PDB entry 5IWA | X-ray diffraction, 3.50 A resolution | chains K and A of the 21 polymer chains in the assembly

[Chain K]
Molecule: 30S ribosomal protein S11
From: Thermus thermophilus HB8
Reference sequence: P80376 (RS11_THET8); residues 11-125 here = UniProt positions 11-125
Chain sequence (115 residues; each row starts with the number of its first residue):
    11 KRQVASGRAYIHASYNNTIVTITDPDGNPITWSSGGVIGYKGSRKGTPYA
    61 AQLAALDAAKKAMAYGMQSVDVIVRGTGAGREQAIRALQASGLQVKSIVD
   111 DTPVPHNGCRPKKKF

[Chain A]
Molecule: 16S ribosomal RNA
From: Thermus thermophilus HB8
Sequence (1509 nucleotides; numbered 1 to 1532 plus 19 insertion-coded residues; 42 numbers in that range are skipped by the numbering (no residue carries them; nothing is unmodelled there); the number before each row is that of its first residue; a row labelled like 190A-190L holds insertion residues (190A, then the next letters in order)):
     1 AAAUUGGAGAGUUUGAUCCUGGCUCAGGGUGAACGCUGGCGGCGUGCCUA
    51 AGACAUGCAAGUCGUGCGGG
    73 CCGCGGGGUUUUA
    89 CUCCG
    95 UGGUC
   101 AGCGGCGGACGGGUGAGUAACGCGUGGGU
  129A G
   130 ACCUACCCGGAAGAGGGGGACAACCCGGGGAAACUCGGGCUAAUCCCCCA
   180 UGUGGACCCGC
190A-190L CCCUUGGGGUGU
   191 GUCCAAAGGGCUUU
   216 GCCCGCUUCCGGAUGGGCCCGCGUCCCAUCAGCUAGUUGGUGGGGUAAUG
   266 GCCCACCAAGGCGACGACGGGUAGCCGGUCUGAGAGGAUGGCCGGCCACA
   316 GGGGCACUGAGACACGGGCCCCACUCCUACGGGAGGCAGCAGUUAGGAAU
   366 CUUCCGCAAUGGGCGCAAGCCUGACGGAGCGACGCCGCUUGGAGGAAGAA
   416 GCCCUUCGGGGUGUAAACUCCUGAA
   442 CCCGGGACGAAACCCCCGACGA
   474 GGGGACUGACGGUACCGGG
   494 GUAAUAGCGCCGGCCAACUCCGUGCCAGCAGCCGCGGUAAUACGGAGGGC
   544 GCGAGCGUUACCCGGAUUCACUGGGCGUAAAGGGCGUGUAGGCGGCCUGG
   594 GGCGUCCCAUGUGAAAGACCACGGCUCAACCGUGGGGGAGCGUGGGAUAC
   644 GCUCAGGCUAGACGGUGGGAGAGGGUGGUGGAAUUCCCGGAGUAGCGGUG
   694 AAAUGCGCAGAUACCGGGAGGAACGCCGAUGGCGAAGGCAGCCACCUGGU
   744 CCACCCGUGACGCUGAGGCGCGAAAGCGUGGGGAGCAAACCGGAUUAGAU
   794 ACCCGGGUAGUCCACGCCCUAAACGAUGCGCGCUAGGUCUCUGGGUCU
   848 CCUGGGGGCCGAAGCUAACGCGUUAAGCGCGCCGCCUGGGGAGUACGGCC
   898 GCAAGGCUGAAACUCAAAGGAAUUGACGGGGGCCCGCACAAGCGGUGGAG
   948 CAUGUGGUUUAAUUCGAAGCAACGCGAAGAACCUUACCAGGCCUUGACAU
   998 GCUAGG
 1003A G
  1004 AACCCGGGUGAAAGCCUGGGGUGCCCC
1030A-1030D GCGA
  1031 GGGGAGCCCUAGCACAGGUGCUGCAUGGCCGUCGUCAGCUCGUGCCGUGA
  1081 GGUGUUGGGUUAAGUCCCGCAACGAGCGCAACCCCCGCCGUUAGUUGCCA
  1131 GCGGUUCGGCCGGGCACUCUAACGGGACUGCCCGCGAAA
  1171 GCGGGAGGAAGGAGGGGACGACGUCUGGUCAGCAUGGCCCUUACGGCCUG
  1221 GGCGACACACGUGCUACAAUGCCCACUACAAAGCGAUGCCACCCGGCAAC
  1271 GGGGAGCUAAUCGCAAAAAGGUGGGCCCAGUUCGGAUUGGGGUCUGCAAC
  1321 CCGACCCCAUGAAGCCGGAAUCGCUAGUAAUCGCGGAUCAG
 1361A C
  1362 CAUGCCGCGGUGAAUACGUUCCCGGGCCUUGUACACACCGCCCGUCACGC
  1412 CAUGGGAGCGGGCUCUACCCGAAGUCGCCGGG
  1446 AGCCUACGGG
  1459 CAGGCGCCGAGGGUAGGGCCCGUGACUGGGGCGAAGUCGUAACAAGGUAG
  1509 CUGUACCGGAAGGUGCGGCUGGAU
Sequence notes: expression tag (1-3)
Ion coordination: Mg2+ site 1 near G21 (its only coordinating residue here); Mg2+ site 2: C48, G115; Mg2+ site 3 near A53 (its only coordinating residue here); Mg2+ site 4 near G66 (its only coordinating residue here); Mg2+ site 5 near A109 (its only coordinating residue here); Mg2+ site 6 near G111 (its only coordinating residue here); Mg2+ site 7: A116, G117, G289; Mg2+ site 8: C174, C175; Mg2+ site 9 near A195 (its only coordinating residue here); Mg2+ site 10: G299, G558; Mg2+ site 11 near C307 (its only coordinating residue here); Mg2+ site 12 near A315 (its only coordinating residue here); 54 more Mg2+ sites not listed
Reported in the primary citation:
  - binding site for the ligand 6EK: C1400
  - conformationally variable residues (loop rearrangement): U81 to A85, A792, U793, A794, G1516 to A1519

[Chain K / chain A interface]
Residue-residue contacts (83):
  Tyr20(K) with C707(A), hydrogen bond to the phosphate; C708(A), hydrogen bond to the phosphate
  Ser24(K) with G691(A), phosphate contact
  Asn26(K) with G691(A), hydrogen bond to the phosphate; U692(A), hydrogen bond to the phosphate
  Asn27(K) with C689(A), hydrogen bond to the phosphate; G690(A), hydrogen bond to the phosphate
  Ile29(K) with C689(A), phosphate contact; G690(A), phosphate contact; U705(A), sugar contact; A706(A), sugar contact
  Thr31(K) with A706(A), base contact; C707(A), sugar contact
  Thr33(K) with C707(A), sugar contact
  Asp36(K) with C708(A), sugar contact
  Gly37(K) with C707(A), hydrogen bond to the sugar; C708(A), sugar contact
  Asn38(K) with G683(A), hydrogen bond to the base; A684(A), sugar contact
  Pro39(K) with G683(A), base contact; A684(A), hydrogen bond to the sugar; G685(A), sugar contact; C707(A), base contact
  Ile40(K) with G685(A), phosphate contact
  Trp42(K) with G685(A), sugar contact; U686(A), hydrogen bond to the sugar; A687(A), sugar contact; G688(A), sugar contact; A704(A), base contact
  Ser44(K) with G688(A), hydrogen bond to the phosphate; C689(A), hydrogen bond to the phosphate
  Gly45(K) with C689(A), phosphate contact
  Gly46(K) with G688(A), sugar contact; C689(A), hydrogen bond to the phosphate
  Val47(K) with A687(A), sugar contact; G688(A), sugar contact
  Lys51(K) with G690(A), base contact; G691(A), base contact
  Gly52(K) with G691(A), base contact; U692(A), base contact; A695(A), phosphate contact
  Ser53(K) with G691(A), base contact; U692(A), hydrogen bond to the base; A694(A), phosphate contact; A695(A), hydrogen bond to the phosphate
  Lys55(K) with C689(A), salt bridge to the phosphate; G690(A), hydrogen bond to the base; G691(A), hydrogen bond to the base
  Lys71(K) with A687(A), salt bridge to the phosphate
  Tyr75(K) with U686(A), phosphate contact
  Arg85(K) with C707(A), salt bridge to the phosphate; C708(A), salt bridge to the phosphate
  Pro113(K) with A676(A), sugar contact
  Val114(K) with A675(A), hydrogen bond to the sugar
  Pro115(K) with A675(A), base contact; A676(A), sugar contact; G718(A), sugar contact
  His116(K) with G674(A), base contact; A675(A), hydrogen bond to the base; C717(A), sugar contact; G718(A), stacking on the base
  Asn117(K) with A716(A), hydrogen bond to the sugar; C717(A), sugar contact; G718(A), sugar contact
  Gly118(K) with A716(A), sugar contact
  Cys119(K) with A676(A), base contact; U677(A), base contact; G714(A), base contact; A777(A), base contact; G778(A), sugar contact
  Arg120(K) with G778(A), hydrogen bond to the sugar; C779(A), hydrogen bond to the sugar; C1524(A), salt bridge to the phosphate; G1525(A), salt bridge to the phosphate
  Pro121(K) with C779(A), sugar contact
  Lys122(K) with C779(A), salt bridge to the phosphate; A780(A), phosphate contact
  Lys123(K) with C779(A), phosphate contact; A780(A), hydrogen bond to the phosphate; C796(A), salt bridge to the phosphate; G1523(A), phosphate contact
  Lys124(K) with U692(A), phosphate contact; C797(A), phosphate contact
Other interface residues (no listed pair), chain K (38 interface residues in all): Arg18, His22
Other interface residues (no listed pair), chain A (38 interface residues in all): A715, C795, G798, G799

[Summary]
Chain K and chain A each contribute 38 residues to their interface, with 23 hydrogen bonds, 8 salt bridges and
1 aromatic stacking contact. Among the polar pairs are Asn38(K)-G683(A), Ser53(K)-U692(A) and
Lys55(K)-G690(A). The paper reports a binding site for the ligand 6EK at C1400(A); conformational variability
at U81(A), A792(A) and U793(A) among others.
Here chain K is 30S ribosomal protein S11 and chain A is 16S ribosomal RNA, both from Thermus thermophilus
HB8. Entry 5IWA (Crystal structure of the 30S ribosomal subunit from Thermus thermophilus in complex with the
GE81112 peptide ...) was determined by X-ray diffraction.
